PDB entry 3RJ1 | X-ray diffraction, 4.30 A resolution (low resolution: residue-level contacts below are approximate; hydrogen-bond / salt-bridge calls are withheld) | chains B and G of the 7 polymer chains in the assembly

[Chain B]
Protein: Mediator of RNA polymerase II transcription subunit 17
Organism: Saccharomyces cerevisiae
UniProt: P32569 (MED17_YEAST); numbering as in UniProt; present here: 109-616, 669-687
Chain sequence (583 residues; row label = number of the first residue in the row; note: 7 numbers in that range are skipped by the numbering (no residue carries them; nothing is unmodelled there); X marks 45 residues of unknown identity (built as UNK)):
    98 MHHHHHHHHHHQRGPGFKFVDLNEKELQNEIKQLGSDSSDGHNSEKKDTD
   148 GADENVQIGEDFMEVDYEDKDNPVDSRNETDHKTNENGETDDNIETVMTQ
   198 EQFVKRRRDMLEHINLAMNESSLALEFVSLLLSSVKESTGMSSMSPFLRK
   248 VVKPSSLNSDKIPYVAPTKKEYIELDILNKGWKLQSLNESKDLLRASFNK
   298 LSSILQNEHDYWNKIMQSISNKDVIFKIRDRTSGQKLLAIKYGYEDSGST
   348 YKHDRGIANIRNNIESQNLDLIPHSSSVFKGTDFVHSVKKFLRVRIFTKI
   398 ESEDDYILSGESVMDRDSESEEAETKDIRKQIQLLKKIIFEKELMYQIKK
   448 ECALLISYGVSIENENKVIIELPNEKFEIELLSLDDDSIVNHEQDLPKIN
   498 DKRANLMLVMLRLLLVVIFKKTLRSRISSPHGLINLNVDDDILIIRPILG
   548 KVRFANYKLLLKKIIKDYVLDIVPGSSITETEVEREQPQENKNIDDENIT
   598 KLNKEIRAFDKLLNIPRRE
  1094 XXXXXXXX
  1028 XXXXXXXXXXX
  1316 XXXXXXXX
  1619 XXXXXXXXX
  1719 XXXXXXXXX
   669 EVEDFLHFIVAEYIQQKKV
Not modelled in the structure: 98-196, 246-264, 316-422, 529-543, 576-599, 687
Sequence notes: expression tag (98-108)
Modified residues: Mse-98, Mse-160, Mse-195, Mse-411 (selenomethionine); Mse-207, Mse-215, Mse-238, Mse-241, Mse-313, Mse-442, Mse-504, Mse-507 (selenomethionine; parent Met)
Curated features (UniProtKB/Swiss-Prot):
  - mutagenesis: Gly-353 (G353C: In SRB4-1; suppresses the phenotypic defects of an RNA polymerase II CTD truncation)
Small-molecule neighbours:
  - selenium atom (SE), molecule 1: Ser-226, Leu-229, Ser-230, Mse-238
  - selenium atom (SE), molecule 2: Mse-238, Ser-239, Ser-242
  - selenium atom (SE), molecule 3: Val-506, Mse-507, Leu-510
  - selenium atom (SE), molecule 4: UNK_1031, UNK_1033, UNK_1094, UNK_1095, UNK_1096

[Chain G]
Protein: Mediator of RNA polymerase II transcription subunit 6
Organism: Saccharomyces cerevisiae
UniProt: P38782 (MED6_YEAST); residues 1-295 here = UniProt positions 1-295
Chain sequence (295 residues; each row starts with the number of its first residue):
     1 MNVTPLDELQWKSPEWIQVFGLRTENVLDYFAESPFFDKTSNNQVIKMQR
    51 QFSQLNDPNAAVNMTQNIMTLPDGKNGNLEEEFAYVDPARRQILFKYPMY
   101 MQLEEELMKLDGTEYVLSSVREPDFWVIRKQRRTNNSGVGSAKGPEIIPL
   151 QDYYIIGANIYQSPTIFKIVQSRLMSTSYHLNSTLESLYDLIEFQPSQGV
   201 HYKVPTDTSTTATAATNGNNAGGGSNKSSVRPTGGANMATVPSTTNVNMT
   251 VNTMGTGGQTIDNGTGRTGNGNMGITTEMLDKLMVTSIRSTPNYI
Not modelled in the structure: 1-13, 60-79, 112-165, 191-295
Modified residues: Mse-1, Mse-64, Mse-69, Mse-238, Mse-249, Mse-254, Mse-273, Mse-279, Mse-284 (selenomethionine); Mse-48, Mse-99, Mse-101, Mse-108, Mse-175 (selenomethionine; parent Met)
Curated features (UniProtKB/Swiss-Prot):
  - modified residue: Ser-225 (Phosphoserine)
Small-molecule neighbours:
  - selenium atom (SE), molecule 1: Tyr-97, Tyr-100, Mse-101
  - selenium atom (SE), molecule 2: Thr-184, Ser-187, Leu-188

[Chain B / chain G interface]
Contacting residue pairs (7):
  His-210(B) with His-180(G); Thr-184(G)
  Ile-211(B) with Thr-184(G)
  Leu-213(B) with His-180(G)
  Ala-214(B) with His-180(G); Leu-181(G)
  Glu-217(B) with Thr-177(G)
Interface residues without a listed pair, chain B (7 interface residues in all): Mse-207, Ser-218
Interface residues without a listed pair, chain G (6 interface residues in all): Ser-176, Ser-187

[Overview]
7 residues of chain B face 6 of chain G across their interface. Ligands of chain B: 4 copies of selenium atom.
Bound to chain G: selenium atom. From UniProt: one mutagenesis site on chain B.
Here chain B is Mediator of RNA polymerase II transcription subunit 17 and chain G is Mediator of RNA
polymerase II transcription subunit 6, both from Saccharomyces cerevisiae. Entry 3RJ1 (Architecture of the
Mediator Head module) was determined by X-ray diffraction.
